5KAG - chains B and C of the 6 polymer chains in the assembly; structure by X-ray diffraction, 2.46 A resolution.

== Chain B (and C) ==
Name: (3,5-dihydroxyphenyl)acetyl-CoA 1,2-dioxygenase
Source organism: Streptomyces toyocaensis
Notes: EC 1.13.11.80; chain C of this document is another copy of the same molecule, construct and numbering; everything in this record applies to it too
Reference sequence: Q8KLK7 (DPGC_STRTO); residue numbers follow UniProt; this construct covers 1-438
Amino-acid sequence (438 residues; each row starts with the number of its first residue):
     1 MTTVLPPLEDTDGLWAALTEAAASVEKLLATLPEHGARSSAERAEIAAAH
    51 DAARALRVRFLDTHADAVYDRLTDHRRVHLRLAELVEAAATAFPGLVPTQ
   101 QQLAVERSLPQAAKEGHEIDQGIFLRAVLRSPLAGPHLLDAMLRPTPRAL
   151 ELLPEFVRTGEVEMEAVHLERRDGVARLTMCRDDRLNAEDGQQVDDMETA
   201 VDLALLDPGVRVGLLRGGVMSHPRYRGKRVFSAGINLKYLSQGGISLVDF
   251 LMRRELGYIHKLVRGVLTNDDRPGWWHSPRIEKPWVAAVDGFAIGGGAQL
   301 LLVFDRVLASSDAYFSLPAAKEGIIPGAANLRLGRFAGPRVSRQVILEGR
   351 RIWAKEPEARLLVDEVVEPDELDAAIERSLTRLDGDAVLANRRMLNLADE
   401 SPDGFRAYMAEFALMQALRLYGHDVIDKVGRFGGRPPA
Disordered / not traced: 1-10, 433-438 (chain C: 1-11, 433-438)
Ligand contacts:
  - oxygen molecule (OXY): Leu237, Ala319, Gly323, Ile324
  - YE1 ([(2R,3S,4R,5R)-5-(6-amino-9H-purin-9-yl)-4-hydroxy-3-(phosphonooxy)tetrahydrofuran-2-yl]methyl (3R)-4-({3-[(2-{[(3,5-dihydroxyphenyl)acetyl]amino}ethyl)amino]-3-oxopropyl}amino)-3-hydroxy-2,2-dimethyl-4-oxobutyl dihydrogen diphosphate): Asp184, Arg185, Leu186, Ala188, Glu189, His222, Arg224, Tyr225, Ala233, Gly234, Ile235, Asn236, Leu237, Lys238, Phe250, Leu251, Arg254, Glu255, Phe292, Ile294, Gly295, Gly296, Gln299, Tyr314, Pro318, Ile324, Ile325, Pro326, Gly327, Phe412, Gln416, Phe432

== Chain B / chain C interface ==
Pairs across the interface (65):
  Asp51(B) with Pro273(C); Gly274(C), hydrogen bond (side chain-backbone); Trp276(C), hydrogen bond
  Arg54(B) with Trp276(C)
  Ala55(B) with Trp276(C)
  Val58(B) with Trp276(C), hydrophobic
  Ile119(B) with Trp276(C), hydrophobic
  Ile123(B) with Trp276(C), hydrophobic
  Ala320(B) with Ala387(C); Val388(C)
  Lys321(B) with Thr381(C), hydrogen bond (side chain-backbone); Arg382(C); Asp384(C); Ala387(C)
  Glu322(B) with Ala387(C)
  Gly323(B) with Ala387(C)
  Ile325(B) with Asn391(C); Met394(C), hydrophobic
  Pro326(B) with Asn391(C)
  Asn330(B) with Asn391(C), hydrogen bond; Met394(C); Leu395(C); Ala398(C)
  Leu331(B) with Ala398(C), hydrophobic
  Pro339(B) with Arg335(C); Phe336(C)
  Arg340(B) with Leu301(C); Phe304(C), hydrogen bond (side chain-backbone); Asp305(C), hydrogen bond (side chain-backbone); Val307(C); Phe336(C); Leu361(C); Leu362(C), hydrogen bond (side chain-backbone); Asp364(C), salt bridge
  Ser342(B) with Leu395(C)
  Arg343(B) with Asp305(C); Leu395(C); Asn396(C), hydrogen bond; Asp399(C), salt bridge
  Gln344(B) with Arg306(C); Arg360(C); Asp364(C), hydrogen bond
  Ile346(B) with Asn391(C)
  Leu347(B) with Asp305(C); Val388(C); Asn391(C); Arg392(C); Leu395(C), hydrophobic
  Glu348(B) with Arg306(C), salt bridge; Arg382(C), salt bridge; Leu383(C)
  Tyr408(B) with Met394(C), hydrophobic; Leu397(C), hydrophobic
  Glu411(B) with Leu397(C)
  Phe412(B) with Met394(C)
  Leu414(B) with His277(C)
  Met415(B) with Ala390(C), hydrophobic; Arg393(C), hydrogen bond; Met394(C), hydrophobic
  Leu418(B) with His277(C)
  Arg419(B) with Asp386(C); Ala387(C); Ala390(C)
  Asp424(B) with Asp386(C); Ala387(C)
Interface residues without a listed pair, chain B (33 interface residues in all): Ala319, Gly338, Ala407
Interface residues without a listed pair, chain C (34 interface residues in all): Val363, Gly385

== Overview ==
33 residues of chain B and 34 residues of chain C are in contact; the contacts include 10 hydrogen bonds and 4
salt bridges. Polar pairs include Arg340(B)-Asp364(C), Arg343(B)-Asp399(C) and Glu348(B)-Arg306(C). Ligands of
chain B: compound YE1 and oxygen molecule.
Chain B and chain C are both (3,5-dihydroxyphenyl)acetyl-CoA 1,2-dioxygenase (Streptomyces toyocaensis); the
structure, Crystal structure of a dioxygenase in the Crotonase superfamily in P21, was determined by X-ray
diffraction (same publication as 5KAH and 5KAJ).
